Entry 2J5G (X-ray diffraction, 1.46 A resolution); this record covers chains C and D of the 6 polymer chains in the assembly.

Chain C:
Molecule: ALR4455 protein
Organism: Anabaena sp
Notes: EC 3.7.1.7
Reference sequence: Q8YNV6 (Q8YNV6_ANASP); residues 1-253 here = UniProt positions 1-253
Sequence (263 residues; each row starts with the number of its first residue; numbers below 1 keep their minus sign (Met-9 is residue -9)):
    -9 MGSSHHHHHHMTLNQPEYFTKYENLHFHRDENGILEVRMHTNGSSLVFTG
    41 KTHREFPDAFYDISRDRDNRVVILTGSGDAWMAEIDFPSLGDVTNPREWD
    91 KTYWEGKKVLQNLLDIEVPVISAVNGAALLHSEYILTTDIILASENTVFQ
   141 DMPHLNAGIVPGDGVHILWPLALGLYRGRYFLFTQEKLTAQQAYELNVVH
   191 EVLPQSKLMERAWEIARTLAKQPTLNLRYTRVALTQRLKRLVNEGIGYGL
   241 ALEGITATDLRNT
Disordered / not traced: -9 to 4

Chain D:
Molecule: ALR4455 protein
Organism: Anabaena sp
Notes: EC 3.7.1.7
Reference sequence: Q8YNV6 (Q8YNV6_ANASP); numbering as in UniProt (aligned over 1-253)
Sequence (263 residues; row label = number of the first residue in the row; numbers below 1 keep their minus sign (Met-9 is residue -9)):
    -9 MGSSHHHHHHMTLNQPEYFTKYENLHFHRDENGILEVRMHTNGSSLVFTG
    41 KTHREFPDAFYDISRDRDNRVVILTGSGDAWMAEIDFPSLGDVTNPREWD
    91 KTYWEGKKVLQNLLDIEVPVISAVNGAALLHSEYILTTDIILASENTVFQ
   141 DMPHLNAGIVPGDGVHILWPLALGLYRGRYFLFTQEKLTAQQAYELNVVH
   191 EVLPQSKLMERAWEIARTLAKQPTLNLRYTRVALTQRLKRLVNEGIGYGL
   241 ALEGITATDLRNN
Disordered / not traced: -9 to 4
Construct notes: conflict Asn253 (Thr in Q8YNV6)

Chain C / chain D interface:
Contacting residue pairs (18):
  Pro86(C) - Ile245(D)  hydrophobic
  Arg87(C) - Asp249(D)  salt bridge
  Arg87(C) - Asn252(D)  hydrogen bond (side chain-backbone)
  Tyr93(C) - Tyr238(D)  hydrogen bond
  Gly237(C) - Tyr238(D)
  Tyr238(C) - Tyr93(D)  hydrogen bond
  Tyr238(C) - Gly237(D)
  Tyr238(C) - Tyr238(D)
  Ala241(C) - Ile245(D)
  Ile245(C) - Pro86(D)  hydrophobic
  Ile245(C) - Ala241(D)
  Ile245(C) - Ile245(D)  hydrophobic
  Thr248(C) - Thr248(D)
  Asp249(C) - Pro86(D)
  Asp249(C) - Arg87(D)  salt bridge
  Asn252(C) - Asn85(D)  hydrogen bond
  Asn252(C) - Pro86(D)
  Asn252(C) - Arg87(D)
Also at the interface, not in a pair above, chain C (13 interface residues in all): Lys97, Leu242, Thr253
Also at the interface, not in a pair above, chain D (14 interface residues in all): Lys97, Leu242, Asn253

Overview:
The interface between chain C and chain D involves 13 residues on one side and 14 on the other, with 4
hydrogen bonds and 2 salt bridges. Polar pairs include Arg87(C)-Asp249(D), Asp249(C)-Arg87(D) and
Arg87(C)-Asn252(D).
Here chain C is ALR4455 protein and chain D is ALR4455 protein, both from Anabaena sp. Entry 2J5G (The Native
structure of a beta-Diketone Hydrolase from the Cyanobacterium Anabaena sp. PCC 7120) was determined by X-ray
diffraction (same publication as 2J5S).
